PDB entry 8ZWG | electron microscopy, 2.87 A resolution | chains A and B of the 5 polymer chains in the assembly

# Chain A
Protein: Beta-2 adrenergic receptor, C3a anaphylatoxin chemotactic receptor
From: Homo sapiens
UniProt: chimeric construct of P07550, Q16581: residues -38 to -9 from P07550 (ADRB2_HUMAN) positions 1-30 (UniProt number = residue number + 39); residues 1-482 from Q16581 positions 1-482 (same numbers)
Amino-acid sequence (538 residues; row label = number of the first residue in the row; numbers below 1 keep their minus sign (Asp-47 is residue -47)):
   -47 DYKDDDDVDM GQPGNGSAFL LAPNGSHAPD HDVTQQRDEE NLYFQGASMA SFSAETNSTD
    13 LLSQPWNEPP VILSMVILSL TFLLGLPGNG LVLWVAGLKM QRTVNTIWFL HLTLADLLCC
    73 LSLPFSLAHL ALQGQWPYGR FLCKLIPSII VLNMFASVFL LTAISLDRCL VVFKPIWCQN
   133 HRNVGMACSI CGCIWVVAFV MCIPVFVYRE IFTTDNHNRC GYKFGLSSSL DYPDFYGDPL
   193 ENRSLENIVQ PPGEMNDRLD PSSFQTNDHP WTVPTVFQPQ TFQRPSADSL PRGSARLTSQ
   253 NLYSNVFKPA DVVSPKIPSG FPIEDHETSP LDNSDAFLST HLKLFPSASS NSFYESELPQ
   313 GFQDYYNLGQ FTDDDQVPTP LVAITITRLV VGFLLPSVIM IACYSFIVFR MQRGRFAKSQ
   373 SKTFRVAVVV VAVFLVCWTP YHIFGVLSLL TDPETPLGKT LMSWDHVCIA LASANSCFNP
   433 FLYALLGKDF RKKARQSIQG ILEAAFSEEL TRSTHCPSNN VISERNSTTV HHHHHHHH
Unresolved in the structure: -47 to 18, 164-169, 176-332, 451-490
Disulfide bonds: Cys95-Cys172
Construct notes: expression tag (-47 to -39, 483-490); engineered mutation Gln-12 (Glu27 in P07550); linker (-8 to 0)
Small-molecule neighbours: JR14a (A1D9A; (2S)-5-[bis(azanyl)methylideneamino]-2-[[5-[bis(4-chlorophenyl)methyl]-3-methyl-thiophen-2-yl]carbonylamino]pentanoic acid): Ser26, Leu30, Phe77, Ser78, His81, Leu82, Trp88, Ile98, Pro99, Ile102, Val103, Met106, Arg161, Tyr174, Arg340, Tyr393, Phe396, Gly397, Asp417, His418, Ile421, Ala422
UniProt features mapped onto this chain:
  - glycosylation: Asn-33 (N-linked (GlcNAc...) asparagine), Asn-24 (N-linked (GlcNAc...) asparagine), Asn9 (N-linked (GlcNAc...) asparagine), Asn194 (N-linked (GlcNAc...) asparagine), Ser266 (O-linked (GalNAc...) serine)
  - modified residue: Tyr174 (Sulfotyrosine), Tyr184 (Sulfotyrosine), Tyr318 (Sulfotyrosine), Ser459 (Phosphoserine), Thr463 (Phosphothreonine)
What the authors report for this chain:
  - binding site for JR14a: Ser26, Leu30, Ser78, Leu82, Trp88, Ile98, Ile102, Val103, Met106, Arg161, Tyr174, Arg340, Tyr393, Asp417, Ile421
  - mutagenesis - R340A, Y393A, D417A: abolished signaling in response to JR14a
  - mutagenesis - R161A, Y174A: unchanged signaling in response to JR14a
  - specificity-determining residues: Leu30, Ser78 (proposed by the authors, not directly observed)
  - specificity-determining residues: Ile421

# Chain B
Protein: Guanine nucleotide-binding protein G(i) subunit alpha-1
From: Homo sapiens
UniProt: P63096 (GNAI1_HUMAN); residue numbers follow UniProt; this construct covers 1-354
Amino-acid sequence (354 residues; numbered 1 to 354; the number before each row is that of its first residue):
     1 MGCTLSAEDK AAVERSKMID RNLREDGEKA AREVKLLLLG AGESGKSTIV KQMKIIHEAG
    61 YSEEECKQYK AVVYSNTIQS IIAIIRAMGR LKIDFGDSAR ADDARQLFVL AGAAEEGFMT
   121 AELAGVIKRL WKDSGVQACF NRSREYQLND SAAYYLNDLD RIAQPNYIPT QQDVLRTRVK
   181 TTGIVETHFT FKDLHFKMFD VGAQRSERKK WIHCFEGVTA IIFCVALSDY DLVLAEDEEM
   241 NRMHESMKLF DSICNNKWFT DTSIILFLNK KDLFEEKIKK SPLTICYPEY AGSNTYEEAA
   301 AYIQCQFEDL NKRKDTKEIY THFTCSTDTK NVQFVFDAVT DVIIKNNLKD CGLF
Unresolved in the structure: 1-4, 56-181
Construct notes: engineered mutation Ala203 (Gly in P63096), Ser326 (Ala in P63096)
UniProt features mapped onto this chain:
  - region: Lys35 to Thr48 (G1 motif), Asp173 to Thr181 (G2 motif), Phe196 to Gly202, Gln204, Arg205 (G3 motif), Ile265 to Asp272 (G4 motif), Thr324, Cys325, Thr327 to Thr329 (G5 motif)
  - binding site (GTP): Glu43 to Thr48, Ser151, Leu175 to Thr181, Asp200 to Gly202, Gln204, Asn269 to Asp272
  - binding site (Mg(2+)): Ser47, Thr181
  - modified residue: Arg178 (ADP-ribosylarginine), Gln204 (Deamidated glutamine), Cys351 (ADP-ribosylcysteine)
  - lipidation: Gly2 (N-myristoyl glycine), Cys3 (S-palmitoyl cysteine)

# How chain A and chain B interact
Contacting residue pairs - 32 pairs, chain A then chain B:
  Asn57(A) - Cys351(B)  hydrogen bond
  Arg120(A) - Cys351(B)  hydrogen bond (side chain-backbone)
  Val123(A) - Ile344(B)
  Val124(A) - Ile344(B)
  Val124(A) - Leu348(B)  hydrophobic
  Pro127(A) - Thr340(B)
  Pro127(A) - Ile344(B)  hydrophobic
  Ile128(A) - Lys192(B)
  Ile128(A) - Leu194(B)  hydrophobic
  Ile128(A) - Phe336(B)  hydrophobic
  Ile128(A) - Thr340(B)
  Gln131(A) - Ala31(B)  hydrogen bond (side chain-backbone)
  Gln131(A) - Arg32(B)  hydrogen bond (side chain-backbone)
  Asn132(A) - Arg32(B)  hydrogen bond (backbone-side chain)
  Asn132(A) - Asp193(B)  hydrogen bond (side chain-backbone)
  Arg134(A) - Asn347(B)
  Ile359(A) - Leu353(B)  hydrophobic
  Met363(A) - Ile344(B)  hydrophobic
  Met363(A) - Leu348(B)  hydrophobic
  Arg367(A) - Phe334(B)
  Arg367(A) - Asp337(B)  salt bridge
  Phe368(A) - Tyr320(B)  hydrophobic
  Phe368(A) - Phe334(B)  hydrophobic
  Lys370(A) - Asp315(B)  hydrogen bond (side chain-backbone)
  Lys370(A) - Phe354(B)
  Gln372(A) - Phe354(B)
  Lys374(A) - Gly352(B)
  Lys374(A) - Leu353(B)
  Lys374(A) - Phe354(B)
  Thr375(A) - Leu353(B)
  Val378(A) - Leu353(B)  hydrophobic
  Leu438(A) - Gly352(B)
Also at the interface, not in a pair above, chain A (23 interface residues in all): His133, Ala379, Tyr435, Gly439
Also at the interface, not in a pair above, chain B (23 interface residues in all): Glu33, Glu318, Asp341, Ile343, Lys345

# Overview
Chain A and chain B each contribute 23 residues to their interface; the contacts include 7 hydrogen bonds and
1 salt bridge. Polar pairs include Arg367(A)-Asp337(B), Asn57(A)-Cys351(B) and Arg120(A)-Cys351(B). The paper
reports a binding site for JR14a at Ser26(A), Leu30(A) and Ser78(A) among others; R340A, Y393A and D417A of
chain A abolish signaling in response to JR14a; 5 substitutions were tested in all.
Chain A is Beta-2 adrenergic receptor, C3a anaphylatoxin chemotactic receptor and chain B is Guanine
nucleotide-binding protein G(i) subunit alpha-1, both from Homo sapiens; the structure, cryoEM structure of
JR14a bound C3aR-Gi complex, was determined by electron microscopy.
